8TW6 - chains B and F of the 8 polymer chains in the assembly; structure by electron microscopy, 3.10 A resolution.

[Chain B]
Molecule: T cell receptor beta variable 6-5, T cell receptor beta chain MC.7.G5, MCHERRY
Source organism: Homo sapiens
Reference sequence: chimeric construct of A0A0K0K1A5, P0DTU4, A0A4D6FVK6: residues 1-114 from A0A0K0K1A5 (TVB65_HUMAN) positions 1-114 (same numbers); residues 128-311 from P0DTU4 positions 132-315 (UniProt number = residue number + 4); residues 322-556 from A0A4D6FVK6 positions 2-236 (UniProt number = residue number - 320)
Sequence (556 residues; each row starts with the number of its first residue):
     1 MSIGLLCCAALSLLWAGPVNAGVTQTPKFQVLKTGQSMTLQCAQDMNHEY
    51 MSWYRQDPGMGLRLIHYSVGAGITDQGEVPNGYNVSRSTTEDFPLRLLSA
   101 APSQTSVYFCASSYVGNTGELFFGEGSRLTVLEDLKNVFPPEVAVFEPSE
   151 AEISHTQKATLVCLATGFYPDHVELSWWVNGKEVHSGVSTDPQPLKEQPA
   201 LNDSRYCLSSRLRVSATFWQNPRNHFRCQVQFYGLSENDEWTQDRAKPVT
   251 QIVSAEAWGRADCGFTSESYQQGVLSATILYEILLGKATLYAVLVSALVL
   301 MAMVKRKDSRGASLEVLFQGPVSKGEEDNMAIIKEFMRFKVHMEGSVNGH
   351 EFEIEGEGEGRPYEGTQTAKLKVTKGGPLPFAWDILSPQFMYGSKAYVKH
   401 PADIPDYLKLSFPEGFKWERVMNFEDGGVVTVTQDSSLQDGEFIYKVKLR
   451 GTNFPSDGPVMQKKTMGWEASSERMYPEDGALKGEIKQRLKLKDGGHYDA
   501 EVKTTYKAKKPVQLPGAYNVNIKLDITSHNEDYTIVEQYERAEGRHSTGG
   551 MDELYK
Disordered / not traced: 1-30, 71-79, 85-88, 134-135, 192-195, 201-205, 235-240, 258-273, 296-556
Cystine bridges: Cys42-Cys110, Cys163-Cys228
Construct notes: linker (115-127, 312-321)
Swiss-Prot annotation at these positions:
  - glycosylation (N-linked (GlcNAc...) asparagine): Asn84, Asn202
  - region: Cys263 to Ala277 (Connecting peptide)

[Chain F]
Molecule: T-cell surface glycoprotein CD3 epsilon chain
Source organism: Homo sapiens
Reference sequence: P07766 (CD3E_HUMAN); residues 1-207 here = UniProt positions 1-207
Sequence (207 residues; numbered 1 to 207; the number before each row is that of its first residue):
     1 MQSGTHWRVLGLCLLSVGVWGQDGNEEMGGITQTPYKVSISGTTVILTCP
    51 QYPGSEILWQHNDKNIGGDEDDKNIGSDEDHLSLKEFSELEQSGYYVCYP
   101 RGSKPEDANFYLYLRARVCENCMEMDVMSVATIVIVDICITGGLLLLVYY
   151 WSKNRKAKAKPVTRGAGAGGRQRGQNKERPPPVPNPDYEPIRKGQRDLYS
   201 GLNQRRI
Disordered / not traced: 1-34, 42-43, 63-70, 93-96, 147-207
Cystine bridges: Cys49-Cys98, Cys119-Cys122

[How chain B and chain F interact]
Residue-residue contacts (13):
  Glu142(B) - Leu90(F)
  Val143(B) - Leu90(F)
  Ala246(B) - His61(F)
  Lys247(B) - Gln60(F)
  Thr250(B) - His61(F)
  Thr250(B) - Asn62(F)
  Gln251(B) - Asn62(F)
  Val253(B) - Glu91(F)
  Ser254(B) - Leu90(F)
  Ser254(B) - Glu91(F)  hydrogen bond (backbone-backbone)
  Ala255(B) - Leu90(F)  hydrophobic
  Glu256(B) - Glu89(F)
  Leu290(B) - Val134(F)  hydrophobic
Interface residues without a listed pair, chain B (15 interface residues in all): Asp244, Ile252, Ile283, Gly286
Interface residues without a listed pair, chain F (11 interface residues in all): Leu58, Asp71, Ile133, Ile138

[Overview]
The interface between chain B and chain F involves 15 residues on one side and 11 on the other, with 1
hydrogen bond. The hydrogen-bonded pair Ser254(B)-Glu91(F) is a backbone contact.
Here chain B is T cell receptor beta variable 6-5, T cell receptor beta chain MC.7.G5, MCHERRY and chain F is
T-cell surface glycoprotein CD3 epsilon chain, both from Homo sapiens. Entry 8TW6 (TCR in nanodisc ND-II) was
determined by electron microscopy, deposited together with 8TW4.
